8BF1 - chains A and B; structure by X-ray diffraction, 1.36 A resolution.

[Chain A]
Name: Peroxisome proliferator-activated receptor gamma
From: Homo sapiens
UniProtKB: P37231 (PPARG_HUMAN); residues 206-477 here correspond to UniProt positions 234-505 (UniProt number = residue number + 28)
Amino-acid sequence (283 residues; each row starts with the number of its first residue):
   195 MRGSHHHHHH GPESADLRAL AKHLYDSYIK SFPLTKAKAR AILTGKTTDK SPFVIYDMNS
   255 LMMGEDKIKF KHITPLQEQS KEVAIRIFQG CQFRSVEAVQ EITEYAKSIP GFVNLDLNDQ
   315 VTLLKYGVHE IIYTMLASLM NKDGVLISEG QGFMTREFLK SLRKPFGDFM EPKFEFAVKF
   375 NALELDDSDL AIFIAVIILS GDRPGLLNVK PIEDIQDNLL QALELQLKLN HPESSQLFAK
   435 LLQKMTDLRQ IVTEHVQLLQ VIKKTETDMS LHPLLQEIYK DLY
Disordered / not traced: 195-205, 264-271, 476-477
Sequence notes: initiating methionine (195); expression tag (196-205)
Curated features (UniProtKB/Swiss-Prot):
  - motif: Pro467 to Asp475 (9aaTAD)
  - binding site (rosiglitazone): Gln286 to Ser289, His323, His449, Tyr473
  - cross-link: Lys224 (Glycyl lysine isopeptide (Lys-Gly) (interchain with G-Cter in ubiquitin))

[Chain B]
Name: Peroxisome proliferator-activated receptor gamma coactivator 1-alpha
From: Homo sapiens
UniProtKB: Q9UBK2 (PRGC1_HUMAN); numbering as in UniProt (aligned over 136-154)
Amino-acid sequence (19 residues; each row starts with the number of its first residue):
   136 QEAEEPSLLK KLLLAPANT
Disordered / not traced: 136-140, 152-154
Curated features (UniProtKB/Swiss-Prot):
  - motif: Leu144 to Leu148 (LXXLL motif)
  - modified residue: Lys146 (N6-acetyllysine)

[How chain A and chain B interact]
Residue-residue contacts (19):
  Thr297(A) - Leu148(B)
  Lys301(A) - Leu147(B)  hydrogen bond (side chain-backbone)
  Lys301(A) - Leu148(B)  hydrogen bond (side chain-backbone)
  Lys301(A) - Ala150(B)  hydrogen bond (side chain-backbone)
  Phe306(A) - Leu148(B)  hydrophobic
  Leu311(A) - Lys145(B)
  Leu311(A) - Leu149(B)  hydrophobic
  Asn312(A) - Lys145(B)  hydrogen bond
  Gln314(A) - Leu148(B)
  Val315(A) - Lys145(B)
  Val315(A) - Leu148(B)  hydrophobic
  Leu318(A) - Leu148(B)  hydrophobic
  Lys319(A) - Leu144(B)
  Pro467(A) - Leu143(B)
  Leu468(A) - Leu143(B)
  Leu468(A) - Leu144(B)  hydrophobic
  Glu471(A) - Ser142(B)  hydrogen bond
  Glu471(A) - Leu143(B)  hydrogen bond (side chain-backbone)
  Glu471(A) - Leu144(B)  hydrogen bond (side chain-backbone)
Other interface residues (no listed pair), chain A (16 interface residues in all): Val293, Gln294, Glu298, Ile472
Other interface residues (no listed pair), chain B (9 interface residues in all): Pro151

[In short]
The interface between chain A and chain B involves 16 residues on one side and 9 on the other, with 7 hydrogen
bonds. Among the polar pairs are Lys301(A)-Leu147(B), Lys301(A)-Leu148(B) and Lys301(A)-Ala150(B). Curated
annotation (UniProt) lists 7 rosiglitazone-binding residues on chain A.
Chain A is Peroxisome proliferator-activated receptor gamma and chain B is Peroxisome proliferator-activated
receptor gamma coactivator 1-alpha, both from Homo sapiens; the structure, High-resolution structure of
unliganded PPAR gamma in complex with the peptide PGC-1 alpha, was determined by X-ray diffraction together
with 8BF2 and 8BFF from the same study.
